PDB entry 4A4M | X-ray diffraction, 3.30 A resolution | chains A and B

[Chain A]
Name: Rhodopsin
Source organism: Bos taurus
Reference sequence: P02699 (OPSD_BOVIN); residues 1-348 here = UniProt positions 1-348
Sequence (349 residues; numbered 0 to 348; the number before each row is that of its first residue; numbering starts at 0):
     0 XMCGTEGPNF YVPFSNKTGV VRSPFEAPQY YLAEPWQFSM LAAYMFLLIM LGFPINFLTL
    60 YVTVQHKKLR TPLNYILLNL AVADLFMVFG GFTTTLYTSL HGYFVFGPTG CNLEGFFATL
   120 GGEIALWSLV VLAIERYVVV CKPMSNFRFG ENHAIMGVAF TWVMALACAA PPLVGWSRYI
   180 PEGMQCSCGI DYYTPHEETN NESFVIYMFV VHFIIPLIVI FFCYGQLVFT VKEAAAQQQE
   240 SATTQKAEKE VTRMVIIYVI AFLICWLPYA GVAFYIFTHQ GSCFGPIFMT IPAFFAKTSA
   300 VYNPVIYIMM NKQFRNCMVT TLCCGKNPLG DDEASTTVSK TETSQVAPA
Not modelled in the structure: 327-348
Differences from the reference sequence: acetylation (0); engineered mutation Cys-2 (Asn in P02699), Tyr-257 (Met in P02699), Cys-282 (Asp in P02699)
Modified positions: ACE (acetyl group) at position 0
UniProt features mapped onto this chain:
  - region: Asp-330 to Ala-348 (Interaction with SAG)
  - motif: Glu-134 to Tyr-136 ('Ionic lock' involved in activated form stabilization)
  - binding site (Zn(2+)): Glu-201, Gln-279
  - site: Glu-113 (Plays an important role in the conformation switch to the active conformation)
  - modified residue: Met-1 (N-acetylmethionine), Lys-296 (N6-(retinylidene)lysine), Ser-334 (Phosphoserine), Thr-335 (Phosphothreonine), Thr-336 (Phosphothreonine), Ser-338 (Phosphoserine), Thr-340 (Phosphothreonine), Thr-342 (Phosphothreonine), Ser-343 (Phosphoserine)
  - lipidation (S-palmitoyl cysteine): Cys-322, Cys-323
  - glycosylation: Asn-15 (N-linked (GlcNAc...) asparagine)
  - mutagenesis: Asn-15 (N15D: Normal light absorption; when associated with C-2 and C-282), Gly-90 (G90D: Increased thermal stability and decreased retinal uptake. Decreases stability of the inactive conformation), Thr-94 (T94I: Stabilizes the activated conformation and hinders hydrolysis of the covalent bond that retains all-trans-retinol), Glu-113 (E113Q: Causes shift to the activated conformation)
Disulfides: Cys-2/Cys-282, Cys-110/Cys-187
Covalently attached groups: N-acetylglucosamine (NAG) linked to Asn-15; retinal (RET) linked to Lys-296; palmitic acid (PLM) linked to Cys-323
Small-molecule neighbours: retinal (RET): Met-86, Ala-117, Thr-118, Glu-122, Glu-181, Ile-189, Tyr-191, Met-207, Phe-208, His-211, Phe-212, Trp-265, Tyr-268, Ala-269, Ala-272
What the authors report for this chain:
  - contacts within the chain: Arg-135/Tyr-223, Tyr-223/Tyr-257, Arg-135/Tyr-257 (hydrogen bond), Tyr-257/Tyr-306 (pi stacking)
  - conformationally variable residues (side-chain flip): Met-86, Gly-89 to Gly-90, Glu-113, Arg-135, Tyr-223, Trp-265, Ser-298, Tyr-306
  - binding site for retinal: Tyr-268, Lys-296
  - post-translational modification sites: Cys-322
  - mutagenesis - N2C/M257Y/D282C: increased signaling in response to in the absence of retinal
  - mutagenesis - N2C/M257Y/D282C: unchanged signaling in response to light-induced isomerization of retinal
  - mutagenesis - N2C/D282C: increased stability (citing earlier work)

[Chain B]
Name: Guanine nucleotide-binding protein g(t) subunit alpha-3
Reference sequence: P0C7Q4 (GNAT3_BOVIN); residues 340-350 here correspond to UniProt positions 344-354 (UniProt number = residue number + 4)
Sequence (11 residues; numbered 340 to 350; the number before each row is that of its first residue):
   340 ILENLKDCGL F
Differences from the reference sequence: engineered mutation Leu-341 (Lys345 in P0C7Q4)

[Interface between chain A and chain B]
Pairs across the interface - 22 pairs, chain A then chain B:
  Leu-72(A) / Asp-346(B)
  Leu-72(A) / Cys-347(B)  hydrophobic
  Arg-135(A) / Cys-347(B)  hydrogen bond (side chain-backbone)
  Arg-135(A) / Leu-349(B)
  Val-138(A) / Asn-343(B)  hydrogen bond (backbone-side chain)
  Val-139(A) / Asn-343(B)
  Val-139(A) / Leu-344(B)  hydrophobic
  Val-230(A) / Ile-340(B)  hydrophobic
  Ala-233(A) / Ile-340(B)  hydrophobic
  Thr-242(A) / Leu-341(B)
  Thr-243(A) / Leu-341(B)
  Ala-246(A) / Leu-341(B)  hydrophobic
  Ala-246(A) / Leu-344(B)  hydrophobic
  Ala-246(A) / Phe-350(B)  hydrophobic
  Glu-249(A) / Leu-349(B)
  Val-250(A) / Leu-344(B)  hydrophobic
  Asn-310(A) / Cys-347(B)
  Asn-310(A) / Gly-348(B)
  Lys-311(A) / Gly-348(B)
  Lys-311(A) / Phe-350(B)
  Gln-312(A) / Lys-345(B)  hydrogen bond (side chain-backbone)
  Gln-312(A) / Asp-346(B)  hydrogen bond (side chain-backbone)
Also at the interface, not in a pair above, chain A (18 interface residues in all): Lys-141, Thr-229, Lys-245, Tyr-257
Interface features reported in the paper:
  - interface residues, chain A: Arg-135(A)

[In short]
18 residues of chain A face 10 of chain B across their interface; the contacts include 4 hydrogen bonds. Among
the polar pairs are Arg-135(A)/Cys-347(B), Val-138(A)/Asn-343(B) and Gln-312(A)/Lys-345(B). From the paper: a
binding site for retinal at Tyr-268(A) and Lys-296(A); N2C/M257Y/D282C of chain A increase signaling in
response to in the absence of retinal.
Chain A is Rhodopsin (Bos taurus) and chain B is Guanine nucleotide-binding protein g(t) subunit alpha-3; the
structure, Crystal structure of the light-activated constitutively active N2C, M257Y,D282C rhodopsin mutant in
complex with a peptide ..., was determined by X-ray diffraction.
